PDB entry 5K6S | X-ray diffraction, 2.79 A resolution | chains A and B

== Chain A ==
Molecule: Serine/threonine-protein phosphatase 2A 56 kDa regulatory subunit gamma isoform
From: Homo sapiens
UniProt: Q13362 (2A5G_HUMAN), isoform Q13362-5; residues 31-380 here correspond to UniProt positions 62-411 (UniProt number = residue number + 31)
Amino-acid sequence (355 residues; row label = number of the first residue in the row):
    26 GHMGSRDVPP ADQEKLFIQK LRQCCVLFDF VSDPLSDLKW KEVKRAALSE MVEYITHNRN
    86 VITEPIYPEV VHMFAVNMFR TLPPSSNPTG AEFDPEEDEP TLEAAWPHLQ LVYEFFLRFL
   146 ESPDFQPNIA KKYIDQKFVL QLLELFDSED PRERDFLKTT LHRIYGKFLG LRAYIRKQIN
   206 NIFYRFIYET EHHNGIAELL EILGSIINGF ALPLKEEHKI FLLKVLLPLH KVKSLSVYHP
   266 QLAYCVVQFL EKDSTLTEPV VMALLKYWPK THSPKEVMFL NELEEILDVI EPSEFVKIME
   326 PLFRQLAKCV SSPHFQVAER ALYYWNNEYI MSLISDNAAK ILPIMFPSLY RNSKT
Unresolved in the structure: 26-36, 110-127, 378-380
Construct notes: expression tag (26-30)
What the authors report for this chain:
  - disease-associated variants - H243P (citing earlier work)
  - conformationally variable residues (loop rearrangement): Val-51 to Lys-64

== Chain B ==
Molecule: BubR1
Amino-acid sequence (19 residues; row label = number of the first residue in the row):
   663 TLSIKKLSPI IEDDREADH
Unresolved in the structure: 663-666, 678-681
Modified residues: Ser-670 (phosphoserine; SEP)

== How chain A and chain B interact ==
Contacting residue pairs (25; chain A residue first):
  His-187(A) / Leu-669(B)
  His-187(A) / Ser-670(B)  hydrogen bond (side chain-backbone)
  His-187(A) / Ile-672(B)
  Arg-188(A) / Ser-670(B)
  Tyr-190(A) / Ile-672(B)  hydrophobic
  Leu-194(A) / Asp-675(B)
  Leu-194(A) / Arg-677(B)
  Arg-197(A) / Ile-672(B)
  Arg-197(A) / Ile-673(B)  hydrogen bond (side chain-backbone)
  Arg-197(A) / Glu-674(B)
  Arg-197(A) / Asp-675(B)
  Glu-226(A) / Leu-669(B)
  Ser-230(A) / Leu-669(B)
  Ser-230(A) / Ser-670(B)  hydrogen bond (side chain-backbone)
  Ser-230(A) / Pro-671(B)
  Ser-230(A) / Ile-672(B)  hydrogen bond (backbone-backbone)
  Ile-231(A) / Ile-672(B)
  Asn-233(A) / Pro-671(B)
  Gly-234(A) / Ile-672(B)
  Gly-234(A) / Ile-673(B)
  Gly-234(A) / Glu-674(B)  hydrogen bond (backbone-backbone)
  Phe-235(A) / Glu-674(B)
  Ala-236(A) / Glu-674(B)  hydrogen bond (backbone-side chain)
  Lys-240(A) / Glu-674(B)  salt bridge
  His-243(A) / Glu-674(B)  salt bridge
Also at the interface, not in a pair above, chain A (17 interface residues in all): Lys-183, Gly-191, Ile-227
The authors on this interface:
  - residue pairs: Lys-183(A)/Leu-669(B), His-187(A)/Leu-669(B), His-187(A)/Ile-672(B), His-187(A)/Ser-670(B) (backbone contact), Arg-188(A)/Ser-670(B), Tyr-190(A)/Ile-672(B), Arg-197(A)/Ile-673(B) (backbone contact), Glu-226(A)/Leu-669(B), Ile-227(A)/Leu-669(B), Ile-231(A)/Ile-672(B), Phe-235(A)/Glu-674(B), Lys-240(A)/Glu-674(B) (salt bridge), His-243(A)/Glu-674(B) (salt bridge)
  - interface residues, chain B: Leu-669(B), Ile-672(B)

== Overview ==
Chain A and chain B form an interface of 17 and 8 residues respectively; the contacts include 6 hydrogen bonds
and 2 salt bridges. Polar pairs include Lys-240(A)/Glu-674(B), His-243(A)/Glu-674(B) and
His-187(A)/Ser-670(B). The authors report contacts between Lys-183(A) and Leu-669(B), His-187(A) and
Leu-669(B) and His-187(A) and Ile-672(B) among others; backbone contacts between His-187(A) and Ser-670(B) and
Arg-197(A) and Ile-673(B); salt bridges between Lys-240(A) and Glu-674(B) and His-243(A) and Glu-674(B). The
paper reports interface residues Leu-669(B) and Ile-672(B); conformational variability at Val-51(A).
Chain A is Serine/threonine-protein phosphatase 2A 56 kDa regulatory subunit gamma isoform (Homo sapiens) and
chain B is BubR1; the structure, The structure of the PP2A B56 subunit BubR1 complex, was determined by X-ray
diffraction together with 5SW9 and 5SWF from the same study.
